PDB entry 5IZU | X-ray diffraction, 2.49 A resolution | chains B and C of the 4 polymer chains in the assembly

# Chain B
Protein: peptide from Disks large-associated protein 3
UniProt: Q6PFD5 (DLGP3_MOUSE); residues 963-977 here = UniProt positions 963-977
Sequence (15 residues; each row starts with the number of its first residue):
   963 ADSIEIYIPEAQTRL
Swiss-Prot annotation at these positions:
  - modified residue: Ser-965 (Phosphoserine)

# Chain C
Protein: SH3 and multiple ankyrin repeat domains protein 3
Source organism: Mus musculus
UniProt: Q4ACU6 (SHAN3_MOUSE); residue numbers follow UniProt; this construct covers 533-665
Sequence (139 residues; numbered 527 to 665; the number before each row is that of its first residue):
   527 GPGSEFDTRHETREDRTKRLFRHYTVGSYDSLTSHSDYVIDDKVAILQKR
   577 DHEGFGFVLRGAKAETPIEEFTPTPAFPALQYLESVDVEGVAWRAGLRTG
   627 DFLIEVNGVNVVKVGHKQVVGLIRQGGNRLVMKVVSVTR
Not modelled in the structure: 527-541
Sequence notes: expression tag (527-532)
Swiss-Prot annotation at these positions:
  - modified residue: Tyr-555 (Phosphotyrosine)
What the authors report for this chain:
  - mutagenesis - T543DEL: decreased binding to SAPAP3 E-PBM

# Chain B / chain C interface
Contacting residue pairs (31; chain B residue first):
  Ala-963(B) with Thr-551(C); Val-552(C), hydrophobic
  Asp-964(B) with His-549(C); Tyr-550(C); Thr-551(C), hydrogen bond (backbone-backbone)
  Ser-965(B) with Arg-548(C); His-549(C); Tyr-550(C)
  Ile-966(B) with Phe-547(C); Arg-548(C); His-549(C), hydrogen bond (backbone-backbone)
  Glu-967(B) with Leu-546(C); Phe-547(C); His-561(C), salt bridge
  Ile-968(B) with Arg-545(C); Leu-546(C); Phe-547(C), hydrogen bond (backbone-backbone); Leu-558(C), hydrophobic
  Tyr-969(B) with Lys-544(C); Arg-545(C); Leu-546(C)
  Ile-970(B) with Lys-544(C); Arg-545(C), hydrogen bond (backbone-backbone); Phe-547(C), hydrophobic; Leu-558(C), hydrophobic
  Pro-971(B) with Thr-543(C); Lys-544(C)
  Glu-972(B) with Thr-543(C), hydrogen bond (backbone-backbone); Lys-544(C); Arg-545(C), salt bridge
  Gln-974(B) with Thr-543(C)

# Overview
11 residues of chain B face 12 of chain C across their interface; the contacts include 5 hydrogen bonds and 2
salt bridges. Among the polar pairs are Glu-967(B)/His-561(C), Glu-972(B)/Arg-545(C) and
Asp-964(B)/Thr-551(C). The paper reports that T543DEL of chain C reduces binding to SAPAP3 E-PBM.
Here chain B is peptide from Disks large-associated protein 3 and chain C is SH3 and multiple ankyrin repeat
domains protein 3 (Mus musculus). Entry 5IZU (A new binding site outside the canonical PDZ domain determines
the specific interaction between Shank and ...) was determined by X-ray diffraction.
